PDB entry 8X2J | electron microscopy, 2.70 A resolution | chains A and D of the 8 polymer chains in the assembly

# Chain A
Protein: Cytochrome c7-like domain-containing protein
Organism: Chloroflexus aurantiacus (strain ATCC 29366 / DSM 635 / J-10-fl)
UniProtKB: A9WEV2 (A9WEV2_CHLAA); residue numbers follow UniProt; this construct covers 1-219
Amino-acid sequence (219 residues; row label = number of the first residue in the row):
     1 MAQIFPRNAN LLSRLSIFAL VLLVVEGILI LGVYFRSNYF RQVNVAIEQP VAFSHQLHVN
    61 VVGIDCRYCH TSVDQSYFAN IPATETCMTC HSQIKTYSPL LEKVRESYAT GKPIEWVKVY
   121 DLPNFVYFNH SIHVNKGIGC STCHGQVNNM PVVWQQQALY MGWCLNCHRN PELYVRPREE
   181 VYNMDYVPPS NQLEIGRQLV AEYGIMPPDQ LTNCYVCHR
Not modelled in the structure: 1
Glycans and other covalent adducts: heme c (HEC) linked to Cys66, Cys69, Cys87, Cys90, Cys140, Cys143, Cys164, Cys167, Cys214, Cys217
Metal / ion sites: heme c Fe (5 sites), coordinated by His55, His58, His70, His91, His130, His133, His144, Met161, His168, His218
Ligand contacts:
  - heme c (HEC), molecule 1: Arg41, Leu122, Pro123, Phe125, Val126, Leu159, Tyr160, Met161, Leu165, His168, Leu211, Thr212, Asn213, His218
  - heme c (HEC), molecule 2: Gln49, Phe53, His55, His58, Val59, Ile64, Asp65, His70, Ile81, Pro82, Trp116, Val117, Lys118, Val119, Tyr120, His144, Val147, Asn148, Val153, Met184
  - heme c (HEC), molecule 3: Val51, Phe53, Leu57, His58, Val62, Ile64, Tyr68, Pro82, Thr86, His91, Ile94, Lys95, Leu100, Leu101, Val104, Trp116
  - heme c (HEC), molecule 4: His70, Val73, Tyr77, Phe78, Ala79, Asn80, Ile81, Lys118, Tyr120, Asp121, Leu122, Phe128, His130, His133, Val134, Ile138, Gly139, His144, Leu159, Tyr182
  - heme c (HEC), molecule 5: Leu122, Val126, Tyr127, Phe128, Asn129, Ile132, His133, Lys136, Ile138, Trp163, His168, Tyr174, Gly204, Ile205, Met206, Gln210, Leu211, Val216

# Chain D
Protein: Quinol:cytochrome c oxidoreductase membrane protein
Organism: Chloroflexus aurantiacus (strain ATCC 29366 / DSM 635 / J-10-fl)
UniProtKB: A9WEV5 (A9WEV5_CHLAA); residues 1-179 here = UniProt positions 1-179
Amino-acid sequence (179 residues; each row starts with the number of its first residue):
     1 MRNDVYGVMA EFPTPEALIE ATRKAKAAGY TKMDAFSPFP IEEVIEEIAH GDTGVPRLVL
    61 LFGLIGAASG FILQYIGNLV DYPLNVGGRP LDITNWPAMI PITFESGILL ASFAAAIGMI
   121 VLNGLPSPYH PVFNVPRFQY ASQDAFFLCI EATDPLFDRS RTSQFLRSLN PMQVSEVAY
Not modelled in the structure: 1-4
Ligand contacts: JM9 (1,3-bis(13-methyltetradecanoyloxy)propan-2-yl pentadecanoate): Pro56, Val59, Leu60, Gly63, Ala67, Ile100, Phe104, Gly107, Ala111

# How chain A and chain D interact
Residue-residue contacts (20):
  Ala2(A) with Tyr129(D), hydrophobic; His130(D); Phe133(D); Asn134(D)
  Gln3(A) with Phe133(D); Val135(D); Pro136(D)
  Phe5(A) with Tyr129(D)
  Pro6(A) with Tyr129(D)
  Arg7(A) with Tyr129(D), hydrogen bond; Tyr179(D)
  Asn10(A) with Ser127(D); Pro128(D); Tyr129(D), hydrogen bond (side chain-backbone)
  Ser13(A) with Pro128(D)
  Arg14(A) with Pro126(D), hydrogen bond (side chain-backbone); Ser127(D)
  Leu165(A) with Tyr82(D)
  Arg169(A) with Tyr82(D)
  Thr212(A) with Tyr82(D)
Interface residues without a listed pair, chain A (13 interface residues in all): Ala9, Met161
Interface residues without a listed pair, chain D (12 interface residues in all): Asp81

# In short
13 residues of chain A and 12 residues of chain D are in contact; the contacts include 3 hydrogen bonds. Among
the polar pairs are Arg7(A)-Tyr129(D), Asn10(A)-Tyr129(D) and Arg14(A)-Pro126(D). Bound to chain D: compound
JM9.
Chain A is Cytochrome c7-like domain-containing protein and chain D is Quinol:cytochrome c oxidoreductase
membrane protein, both from Chloroflexus aurantiacus (strain ATCC 29366 / DSM 635 / J-10-fl); the structure,
Cryo-EM structure of the photosynthetic alternative complex III with a quinone inhibitor HQNO from
Chloroflexus aurantiacus, was determined by electron microscopy, deposited together with 8K9E and 8K9F.
